Entry 8ZP7 (electron microscopy, 3.00 A resolution); this record covers chains A and J of the 12 polymer chains in the assembly.

[Chain A]
Molecule: 61-nt RNA strand
Sequence (61 nucleotides; each row starts with the number of its first residue; numbers below 1 keep their minus sign (G-7 is residue -7)):
    -7 GUGAACCGGAUUGCCGUCAGGAAAUUAGGUGCGCUUAGCAGUAUUCCCCA
    43 CGCAUGUGGGG
Unresolved in the structure: 46, 53

[Chain J]
Protein: CRISPR system Cascade subunit CasC
Organism: Candidatus Cloacimonetes bacterium ADurb.Bin088
Reference sequence: A0A1V6F8B5 (A0A1V6F8B5_9BACT); numbering as in UniProt (aligned over 1-378)
Amino-acid sequence (378 residues; numbered 1 to 378; the number before each row is that of its first residue):
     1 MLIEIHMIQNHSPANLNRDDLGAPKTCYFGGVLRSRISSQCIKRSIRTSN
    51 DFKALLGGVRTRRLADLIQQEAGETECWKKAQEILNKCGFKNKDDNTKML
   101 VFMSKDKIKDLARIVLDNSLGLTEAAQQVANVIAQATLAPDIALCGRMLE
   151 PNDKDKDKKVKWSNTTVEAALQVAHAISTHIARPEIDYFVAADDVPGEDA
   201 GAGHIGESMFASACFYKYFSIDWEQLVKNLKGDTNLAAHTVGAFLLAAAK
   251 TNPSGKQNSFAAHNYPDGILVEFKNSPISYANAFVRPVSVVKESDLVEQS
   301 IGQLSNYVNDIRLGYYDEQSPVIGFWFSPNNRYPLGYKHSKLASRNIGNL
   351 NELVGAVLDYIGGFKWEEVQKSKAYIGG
Unresolved in the structure: 375-378

[Chain A / chain J interface]
Pairs across the interface - 36 pairs, chain A then chain J:
  G21(A) with Arg147(J), hydrogen bond to the sugar; Met148(J), base contact; Thr166(J), sugar contact
  U22(A) with Arg60(J), hydrogen bond to the sugar; Gly146(J), sugar contact; Met148(J), sugar contact
  G23(A) with Gln40(J), sugar contact; Lys43(J), salt bridge to the phosphate; Arg60(J), sugar contact
  C24(A) with Asn17(J), sugar contact; Gln40(J), phosphate contact; Cys41(J), hydrogen bond to the sugar; Arg44(J), salt bridge to the phosphate
  G25(A) with Arg18(J), hydrogen bond to the sugar; Asp19(J), hydrogen bond to the sugar; Asp20(J), base contact; Lys25(J), salt bridge to the phosphate; Gln40(J), phosphate contact
  C26(A) with Leu16(J), phosphate contact; Asn17(J), phosphate contact; Arg18(J), hydrogen bond to the sugar; Gly255(J), phosphate contact
  U27(A) with Arg18(J), salt bridge to the phosphate; Ser254(J), phosphate contact; Gly255(J), phosphate contact; Lys256(J), hydrogen bond to the phosphate
  U28(A) with Asn258(J), phosphate contact
  A29(A) with Phe189(J), base contact; Val190(J), hydrogen bond to the sugar; His204(J), hydrogen bond to the base
  G30(A) with Val190(J), sugar contact; Ala191(J), phosphate contact; Ala192(J), phosphate contact
  C31(A) with Tyr188(J), hydrogen bond to the base; Phe189(J), phosphate contact; Val190(J), hydrogen bond to the phosphate
Also at the interface, not in a pair above, chain A (13 interface residues in all): U36, C38
Also at the interface, not in a pair above, chain J (32 interface residues in all): Arg47, Leu100, Cys145, Glu168, Ala169, Glu198, Asp199

[In short]
Chain A and chain J form an interface of 13 and 32 residues respectively, with 11 hydrogen bonds and 4 salt
bridges. Polar pairs include A29(A)-His204(J), C31(A)-Tyr188(J) and G21(A)-Arg147(J).
Here chain A is a 61-nt RNA strand and chain J is CRISPR system Cascade subunit CasC (Candidatus Cloacimonetes
bacterium ADurb.Bin088). Entry 8ZP7 (Cryo-EM structure of Cas5-HNH Cascade bound with sDNA, Conf1) was
determined by electron microscopy, deposited together with 8ZM3, 8ZOL, 8ZP9 and 9JXS.
